4YKD - chain A; structure by X-ray diffraction, 1.93 A resolution.

Chain A:
Molecule: Malcavernin
Organism: Homo sapiens
Notes: fragment: truncated fragment of C-terminal adaptor domain
UniProt: Q9BSQ5 (CCM2_HUMAN); residues 290-376 here = UniProt positions 290-376
Chain sequence (96 residues; each row starts with the number of its first residue):
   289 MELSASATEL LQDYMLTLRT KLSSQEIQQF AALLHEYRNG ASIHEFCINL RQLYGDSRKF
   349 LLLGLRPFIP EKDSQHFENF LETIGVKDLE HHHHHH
Not modelled in the structure: 289-292, 377-384
Sequence notes: expression tag (289, 377-384)
What the authors report for this chain:
  - conformationally variable residues (side-chain flip): R326

Summary:
From the paper: conformational variability at R326.
Chain A is Malcavernin (Homo sapiens); the structure, Crystal structure of truncated cerebral cavernous
malformation 2 C-terminal adaptor domain, was determined by X-ray diffraction together with 4YKC and 4YL6 from
the same study.
